6F57 - chains A and F of the 4 polymer chains in the assembly; structure by X-ray diffraction, 3.10 A resolution.

Chain A:
Protein: DNA (cytosine-5)-methyltransferase 3A
From: Homo sapiens
Notes: EC 2.1.1.37
Reference sequence: Q9Y6K1 (DNM3A_HUMAN); numbering as in UniProt (aligned over 628-912)
Amino-acid sequence (285 residues; numbered 628 to 912; the number before each row is that of its first residue):
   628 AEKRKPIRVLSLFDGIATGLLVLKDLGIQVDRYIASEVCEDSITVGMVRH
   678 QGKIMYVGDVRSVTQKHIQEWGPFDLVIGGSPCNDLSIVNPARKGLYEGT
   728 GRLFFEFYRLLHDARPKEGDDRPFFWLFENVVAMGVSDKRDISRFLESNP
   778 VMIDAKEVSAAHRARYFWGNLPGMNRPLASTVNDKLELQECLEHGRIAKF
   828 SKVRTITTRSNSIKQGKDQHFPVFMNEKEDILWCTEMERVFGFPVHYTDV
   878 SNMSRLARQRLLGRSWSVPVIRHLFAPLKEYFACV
Small-molecule neighbours: S-adenosylhomocysteine (SAH): Phe640, Asp641, Gly642, Ile643, Thr645, Ser663, Glu664, Val665, Cys666, Ser669, Asp686, Val687, Arg688, Gly707, Ser708, Pro709, Leu730, Arg891, Ser892, Trp893
From the paper describing this entry:
  - binding site for the 11-nt DNA strand (chain F): Cys710, Glu756, Arg790, Arg792
  - specificity-determining residues: Arg836
  - mutagenesis - R836A (5.2- and 4.2-fold): increased catalytic activity on CpA
  - mutagenesis - R836A (4.2-fold): increased catalytic activity on CpT
  - mutagenesis - R836A: unchanged catalytic activity on CpG
  - mutagenesis - V716G: abolished catalytic activity
  - disease-associated variants - V716D, P718L, R792H, T835M, R836W, N838D, K841E: decreased catalytic activity

Chain F:
Molecule: 11-nt DNA strand
Sequence (11 nucleotides; each row starts with the number of its first residue):
   423 CATGXGCTCTC
Disordered / not traced: 433
Modified residues: Z (1-(2-deoxy-5-O-phosphono-beta-D-erythro-pentofuranosyl)pyrimidin-2(1h)-one) at position 427

Interface between chain A and chain F:
Contacting residue pairs (32; chain A residue first):
  Ser708(A) - Z_427(F)  base contact
  Cys710(A) - Z_427(F)  covalent bond
  Asn711(A) - DG428(F)  phosphate contact
  Asn711(A) - DC429(F)  hydrogen bond to the phosphate
  Ser714(A) - DG426(F)  hydrogen bond to the phosphate
  Ser714(A) - Z_427(F)  hydrogen bond to the phosphate
  Ile715(A) - DG426(F)  hydrogen bond to the base
  Val716(A) - DG426(F)  base contact
  Val716(A) - DG428(F)  sugar contact
  Asn717(A) - DG428(F)  sugar contact
  Asn717(A) - DC429(F)  sugar contact
  Pro718(A) - DG428(F)  base contact
  Glu756(A) - Z_427(F)  base contact
  Val758(A) - Z_427(F)  phosphate contact
  Ala760(A) - DG426(F)  phosphate contact
  Ala760(A) - Z_427(F)  phosphate contact
  Arg790(A) - Z_427(F)  base contact
  Arg792(A) - Z_427(F)  salt bridge to the phosphate
  Arg831(A) - DT425(F)  salt bridge to the phosphate
  Arg831(A) - DG426(F)  phosphate contact
  Thr832(A) - DG426(F)  hydrogen bond to the phosphate
  Thr832(A) - Z_427(F)  phosphate contact
  Thr834(A) - Z_427(F)  phosphate contact
  Thr834(A) - DG428(F)  phosphate contact
  Thr835(A) - DG428(F)  hydrogen bond to the phosphate
  Arg836(A) - DG428(F)  base contact
  Arg836(A) - DC429(F)  base contact
  Gly843(A) - DT425(F)  phosphate contact
  Lys844(A) - DA424(F)  salt bridge to the phosphate
  Gly890(A) - Z_427(F)  sugar contact
  Arg891(A) - Z_427(F)  base contact
  Ser892(A) - Z_427(F)  base contact
Also at the interface, not in a pair above, chain A (27 interface residues in all): Pro709, Asn757, His789, Ala791

Summary:
27 residues of chain A and 6 residues of chain F are in contact, with 1 covalent bond, 6 hydrogen bonds and 3
salt bridges. Polar pairs include Ile715(A)-DG426(F), Asn711(A)-DC429(F) and Ser714(A)-DG426(F). From the
paper: a binding site for the 11-nt DNA strand (chain F) at Cys710(A), Glu756(A) and Arg790(A) among others;
V716D, P718L and R792H of chain A, among others, reduce catalytic activity; 9 substitutions were tested in
all.
Chain A is DNA (cytosine-5)-methyltransferase 3A (Homo sapiens) and chain F is an 11-nt DNA strand; the
structure, Crystal structure of DNMT3A-DNMT3L in complex with single CpG-containing DNA, was determined by
X-ray diffraction together with 5YX2 and 6BRR from the same study.
